3NPO - chain A; structure by X-ray diffraction, 2.20 A resolution.

# Chain A
Protein: Beta-lactoglobulin
From: Bos taurus
Reference sequence: P02754 (LACB_BOVIN); residues 1-162 here correspond to UniProt positions 17-178 (UniProt number = residue number + 16)
Sequence (162 residues; numbered 1 to 162; the number before each row is that of its first residue):
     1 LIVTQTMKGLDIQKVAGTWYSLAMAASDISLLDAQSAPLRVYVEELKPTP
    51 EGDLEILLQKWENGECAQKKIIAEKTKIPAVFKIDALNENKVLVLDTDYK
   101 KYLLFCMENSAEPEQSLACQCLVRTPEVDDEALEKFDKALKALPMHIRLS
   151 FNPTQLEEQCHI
Cystine bridges: Cys66-Cys160, Cys106-Cys119

# In short
Chain A is Beta-lactoglobulin (Bos taurus); the structure, Bovine beta lactoglobulin unliganded form, was
determined by X-ray diffraction (same publication as 3NQ3 and 3NQ9).
